Entry 9VF7 (X-ray diffraction, 2.40 A resolution); this record covers chains A and D of the 4 polymer chains in the assembly.

Chain A (and D):
Protein: histidine kinase
Organism: Meiothermus ruber DSM 1279
Notes: EC 2.7.13.3; chain D of this document is another copy of the same molecule, construct and numbering; everything in this record applies to it too
Reference sequence: D3PRD8 (D3PRD8_MEIRD); residues 1-142 here = UniProt positions 1-142
Amino-acid sequence (148 residues; row label = number of the first residue in the row):
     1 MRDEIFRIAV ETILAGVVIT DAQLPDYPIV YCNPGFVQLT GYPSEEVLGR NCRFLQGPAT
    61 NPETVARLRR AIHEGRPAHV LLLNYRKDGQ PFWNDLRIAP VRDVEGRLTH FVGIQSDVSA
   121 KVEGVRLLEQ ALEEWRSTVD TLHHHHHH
Unresolved in the structure: 1, 143-148 (chain D: 1, 140-148)
Construct notes: expression tag (143-148)
Ligand contacts: FMN (flavin mononucleotide): V18, T20, N51, C52, R53, L55, Q56, V65, L68, R69, I72, L82, N84, N94, L96, I98, F111, V112, G113, Q115

Chain A / chain D interface:
Contacting residue pairs (17; chain A residue first):
  A120(A) - E134(D)
  A120(A) - W135(D)
  A120(A) - S137(D)
  A120(A) - T138(D)
  K121(A) - W135(D)  hydrogen bond (backbone-side chain)
  E123(A) - E134(D)
  G124(A) - A131(D)
  G124(A) - E134(D)
  G124(A) - W135(D)
  V125(A) - W135(D)
  L127(A) - L127(D)
  L127(A) - Q130(D)
  L127(A) - A131(D)
  L128(A) - L128(D)  hydrophobic
  L128(A) - A131(D)  hydrophobic
  L128(A) - W135(D)  hydrophobic
  A131(A) - L127(D)  hydrophobic
Other interface residues (no listed pair), chain A (9 interface residues in all): Q130
Other interface residues (no listed pair), chain D (9 interface residues in all): G124

Summary:
Chain A and chain D each contribute 9 residues to their interface; the contacts include 1 hydrogen bond. The
hydrogen-bonded pair is K121(A)-W135(D). Bound to chain A: flavin mononucleotide.
Both chains are histidine kinase (Meiothermus ruber DSM 1279). Entry 9VF7 (Structure of Meiothermus ruber
Mrub_1259 LOV domain with N- and C-terminal alpha helices (MrLOVe)) was determined by X-ray diffraction,
deposited together with 9VF8.
